PDB entry 4YA9 | X-ray diffraction, 2.70 A resolution | chains A and G of the 34 polymer chains in the assembly

== Chain A ==
Protein: Proteasome subunit alpha type-2
From: Saccharomyces cerevisiae (strain ATCC 204508 / S288c)
Notes: EC 3.4.25.1
Reference sequence: P23639 (PSA2_YEAST); numbering as in UniProt (aligned over 1-250)
Amino-acid sequence (250 residues; row label = number of the first residue in the row):
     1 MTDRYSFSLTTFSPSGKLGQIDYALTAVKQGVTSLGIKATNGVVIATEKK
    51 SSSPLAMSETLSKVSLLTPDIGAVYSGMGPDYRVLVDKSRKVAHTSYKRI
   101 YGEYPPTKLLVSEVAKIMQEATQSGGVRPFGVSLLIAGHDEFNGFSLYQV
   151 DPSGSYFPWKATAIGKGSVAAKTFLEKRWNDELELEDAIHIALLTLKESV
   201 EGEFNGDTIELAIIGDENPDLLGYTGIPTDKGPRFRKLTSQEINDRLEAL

== Chain G ==
Protein: Proteasome subunit alpha type-1
From: Saccharomyces cerevisiae (strain ATCC 204508 / S288c)
Notes: EC 3.4.25.1
Reference sequence: P21243 (PSA1_YEAST); residues -8 to 243 here correspond to UniProt positions 1-252 (UniProt number = residue number + 9)
Amino-acid sequence (252 residues; row label = number of the first residue in the row; numbers below 1 keep their minus sign (Met-8 is residue -8)):
    -8 MSGAAAASAAGYDRHITIFSPEGRLYQVEYAFKATNQTNINSLAVRGKDC
    42 TVVISQKKVPDKLLDPTTVSYIFCISRTIGMVVNGPIPDARNAALRAKAE
    92 AAEFRYKYGYDMPCDVLAKRMANLSQIYTQRAYMRPLGVILTFVSVDEEL
   142 GPSIYKTDPAGYYVGYKATATGPKQQEITTNLENHFKKSKIDHINEESWE
   192 KVVEFAITHMIDALGTEFSKNDLEVGVATKDKFFTLSAENIEERLVAIAE
   242 QD
Not modelled in the structure: -8 to 1, 243
Ion coordination: Mg2+: Thr8, Tyr119, Arg122, Met125

== Interface between chain A and chain G ==
Residue-residue contacts (65):
  Asp3(A) - Tyr124(G)
  Tyr5(A) - Ile7(G)
  Tyr5(A) - Ala123(G)  hydrophobic
  Tyr5(A) - Tyr124(G)  hydrophobic
  Leu9(A) - Ile9(G)  hydrophobic
  Leu9(A) - Ala123(G)  hydrophobic
  Gln20(A) - Ile9(G)
  Gln20(A) - Phe10(G)  hydrogen bond (side chain-backbone)
  Tyr23(A) - Phe10(G)
  Tyr23(A) - Ser11(G)
  Tyr23(A) - Pro12(G)  hydrophobic
  Tyr23(A) - Gly14(G)
  Ala24(A) - Phe10(G)  hydrophobic
  Thr26(A) - Pro12(G)
  Thr26(A) - Glu13(G)
  Ala27(A) - Gly14(G)
  Ser52(A) - Tyr153(G)  hydrogen bond
  Ser53(A) - Thr170(G)
  Pro54(A) - Lys158(G)
  Pro54(A) - Glu174(G)
  Leu55(A) - Tyr157(G)
  Leu55(A) - Lys158(G)  hydrogen bond (backbone-backbone)
  Leu55(A) - Ala159(G)
  Leu55(A) - Thr170(G)
  Leu55(A) - Glu174(G)
  Leu55(A) - Phe177(G)  hydrophobic
  Ala56(A) - Gly156(G)
  Ala56(A) - Tyr157(G)  hydrophobic
  Met57(A) - Val155(G)
  Met57(A) - Gly156(G)  hydrogen bond (backbone-backbone)
  Met57(A) - Tyr157(G)
  Met57(A) - Lys158(G)
  Thr60(A) - Tyr146(G)
  Thr60(A) - Val155(G)
  Thr60(A) - Gly156(G)  hydrogen bond (side chain-backbone)
  Leu61(A) - Tyr153(G)  hydrophobic
  Leu61(A) - Val155(G)  hydrophobic
  Met78(A) - Phe10(G)  hydrophobic
  Met78(A) - Leu16(G)  hydrophobic
  Pro80(A) - Gln117(G)
  Pro80(A) - Ala151(G)
  Pro80(A) - Gly152(G)
  Pro80(A) - Tyr153(G)
  Asp81(A) - Gln117(G)
  Arg83(A) - Ala113(G)  hydrogen bond (side chain-backbone)
  Arg83(A) - Asn114(G)
  Arg83(A) - Gly152(G)  hydrogen bond (side chain-backbone)
  Arg83(A) - Tyr154(G)
  Val84(A) - Asn114(G)
  Val84(A) - Gln117(G)
  Asp87(A) - Lys110(G)  salt bridge
  Asp87(A) - Asn114(G)
  Gly126(A) - Gln121(G)
  Gly126(A) - Arg122(G)
  Gly126(A) - Ala123(G)  hydrogen bond (backbone-backbone)
  Val127(A) - Gln121(G)
  Val127(A) - Arg122(G)
  Arg128(A) - Thr8(G)
  Arg128(A) - Phe10(G)
  Arg128(A) - Leu16(G)
  Arg128(A) - Thr120(G)  hydrogen bond (side chain-backbone)
  Arg128(A) - Gln121(G)  hydrogen bond (backbone-backbone)
  Pro129(A) - Phe10(G)
  Phe130(A) - Gln121(G)
  Gly131(A) - Phe10(G)
Interface residues without a listed pair, chain A (30 interface residues in all): Thr2, Ala121
Interface residues without a listed pair, chain G (33 interface residues in all): Arg37, Leu173

== Summary ==
Chain A and chain G form an interface of 30 and 33 residues respectively, with 10 hydrogen bonds and 1 salt
bridge. Polar contacts include Asp87(A)-Lys110(G), Gln20(A)-Phe10(G) and Ser52(A)-Tyr153(G). Thr8(G),
Tyr119(G), Arg122(G) and Met125(G) coordinate Mg2+.
Chain A is Proteasome subunit alpha type-2 and chain G is Proteasome subunit alpha type-1, both from
Saccharomyces cerevisiae (strain ATCC 204508 / S288c); the structure, Yeast 20S proteasome beta2-H114D mutant
in complex with Ac-LAD-ep, was determined by X-ray diffraction (same publication as 4Y69, 4Y6A, 4Y6V, 4Y6Z,
4Y70, 4Y74 and 34 further entries).
